PDB entry 7ZEH | X-ray diffraction, 1.50 A resolution | chain A

== Chain A ==
Protein: 7-methylguanosine phosphate-specific 5'-nucleotidase
Organism: Homo sapiens
Notes: EC 3.1.3.91, 3.1.3.5
Reference sequence: Q969T7 (5NT3B_HUMAN); residues 1-300 here = UniProt positions 1-300
Sequence (302 residues; each row starts with the number of its first residue; numbers below 1 keep their minus sign (Arg-1 is residue -1)):
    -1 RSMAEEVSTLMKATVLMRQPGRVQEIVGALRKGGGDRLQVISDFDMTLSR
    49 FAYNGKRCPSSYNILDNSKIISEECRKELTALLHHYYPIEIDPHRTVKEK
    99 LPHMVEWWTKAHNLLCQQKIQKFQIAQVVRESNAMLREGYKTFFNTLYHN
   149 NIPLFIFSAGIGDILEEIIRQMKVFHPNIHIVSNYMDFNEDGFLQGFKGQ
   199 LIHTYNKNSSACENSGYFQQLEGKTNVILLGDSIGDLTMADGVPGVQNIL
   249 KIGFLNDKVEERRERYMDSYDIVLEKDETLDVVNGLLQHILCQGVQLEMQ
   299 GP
Disordered / not traced: -1 to 5, 209-219, 291-300
Glycans and other covalent adducts: D-ribulose (RBL) linked to Glu88
Sequence notes: expression tag (-1 to 0)
Metal / ion sites: Mg2+: Asp41, Asp43, Asp230
Ligand contacts:
  - N7-(3,4-difluorobenzyl) guanine (IPQ): Tyr60, Leu63, Asp64, Leu77, Leu81, Trp105, Trp106, Ala109, His110, Leu113, Ala157, Ile159
  - D-ribulose (RBL): Tyr60, Tyr85, Ile89, Trp106, Thr202
Curated features (UniProtKB/Swiss-Prot):
  - active site: Asp41 (Nucleophile), Asp43 (Proton donor)
  - binding site (Mg(2+)): Asp41, Asp43, Asp230
  - binding site (CMP): Glu88
  - binding site (N(7)-methyl-GMP): Glu88
  - binding site (substrate): Ser156, Ala157, Lys205
  - modified residue: Lys256 (N6-acetyllysine)
What the authors report for this chain:
  - binding site for N7-(3,4-difluorobenzyl) guanine: Tyr60, Asp64, Trp105, Ala157
  - binding site for D-ribulose: Glu88
  - conformationally variable residues (side-chain flip): Tyr60, Glu88, Trp105
  - Mg2+ coordination: Asp41, Asp43, Asp230

== Summary ==
Bound to chain A: N7-(3,4-difluorobenzyl) guanine. Covalently linked D-ribulose: at Glu88. Curated annotation
(UniProt) lists active-site residues Asp41 and Asp43, 3 Mg2+-binding residues, CMP-binding residue Glu88 and
N(7)-methyl-GMP-binding residue Glu88. From the paper: a binding site for N7-(3,4-difluorobenzyl) guanine at
Tyr60, Asp64 and Trp105 among others; a binding site for D-ribulose at Glu88.
Chain A is 7-methylguanosine phosphate-specific 5'-nucleotidase (Homo sapiens); the structure, Human cytosolic
5' nucleotidase IIIB in complex with 3,4-diF-Bn7Guanine, was determined by X-ray diffraction, deposited
together with 7ZEE and 7ZEG.
